Entry 1LR6 (X-ray diffraction, 1.90 A resolution); this record covers chain A.

[Chain A]
Protein: cytochrome b5
Organism: Bos taurus
Notes: fragment: trypsin-solubilized fragment of cytochrome b5
UniProtKB: P00171 (CYB5_BOVIN); residues 3-84 here correspond to UniProt positions 7-88 (UniProt number = residue number + 4)
Chain sequence (82 residues; numbered 3 to 84; the number before each row is that of its first residue):
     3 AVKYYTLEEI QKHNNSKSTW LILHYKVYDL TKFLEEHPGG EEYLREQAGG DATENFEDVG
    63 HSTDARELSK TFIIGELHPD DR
Construct notes: engineered mutation Y45 (Val49 in P00171)
Metal / ion sites: heme Fe: H39, H63
Small-molecule neighbours: heme (HEM): L23, L25, Y30, L32, F35, H39, P40, G41, Y45, L46, Q49, A54, N57, F58, V61, G62, H63, S64, A67, L70, S71, F74

[In short]
Chain A binds heme. The heme Fe site is built by H39 and H63.
Chain A is cytochrome b5 (Bos taurus); the structure, Crystal structure of V45Y mutant of cytochrome b5, was
determined by X-ray diffraction, deposited together with 1LQX.
